PDB entry 5W66 | electron microscopy, 3.90 A resolution | chains A and S of the 20 polymer chains in the assembly

# Chain A
Protein: DNA-directed RNA polymerase I subunit RPA190
From: Saccharomyces cerevisiae (strain ATCC 204508 / S288c)
Notes: EC 2.7.7.6
UniProt: P10964 (RPA1_YEAST); residue numbers follow UniProt; this construct covers 1-1664
Sequence (1664 residues; each row starts with the number of its first residue):
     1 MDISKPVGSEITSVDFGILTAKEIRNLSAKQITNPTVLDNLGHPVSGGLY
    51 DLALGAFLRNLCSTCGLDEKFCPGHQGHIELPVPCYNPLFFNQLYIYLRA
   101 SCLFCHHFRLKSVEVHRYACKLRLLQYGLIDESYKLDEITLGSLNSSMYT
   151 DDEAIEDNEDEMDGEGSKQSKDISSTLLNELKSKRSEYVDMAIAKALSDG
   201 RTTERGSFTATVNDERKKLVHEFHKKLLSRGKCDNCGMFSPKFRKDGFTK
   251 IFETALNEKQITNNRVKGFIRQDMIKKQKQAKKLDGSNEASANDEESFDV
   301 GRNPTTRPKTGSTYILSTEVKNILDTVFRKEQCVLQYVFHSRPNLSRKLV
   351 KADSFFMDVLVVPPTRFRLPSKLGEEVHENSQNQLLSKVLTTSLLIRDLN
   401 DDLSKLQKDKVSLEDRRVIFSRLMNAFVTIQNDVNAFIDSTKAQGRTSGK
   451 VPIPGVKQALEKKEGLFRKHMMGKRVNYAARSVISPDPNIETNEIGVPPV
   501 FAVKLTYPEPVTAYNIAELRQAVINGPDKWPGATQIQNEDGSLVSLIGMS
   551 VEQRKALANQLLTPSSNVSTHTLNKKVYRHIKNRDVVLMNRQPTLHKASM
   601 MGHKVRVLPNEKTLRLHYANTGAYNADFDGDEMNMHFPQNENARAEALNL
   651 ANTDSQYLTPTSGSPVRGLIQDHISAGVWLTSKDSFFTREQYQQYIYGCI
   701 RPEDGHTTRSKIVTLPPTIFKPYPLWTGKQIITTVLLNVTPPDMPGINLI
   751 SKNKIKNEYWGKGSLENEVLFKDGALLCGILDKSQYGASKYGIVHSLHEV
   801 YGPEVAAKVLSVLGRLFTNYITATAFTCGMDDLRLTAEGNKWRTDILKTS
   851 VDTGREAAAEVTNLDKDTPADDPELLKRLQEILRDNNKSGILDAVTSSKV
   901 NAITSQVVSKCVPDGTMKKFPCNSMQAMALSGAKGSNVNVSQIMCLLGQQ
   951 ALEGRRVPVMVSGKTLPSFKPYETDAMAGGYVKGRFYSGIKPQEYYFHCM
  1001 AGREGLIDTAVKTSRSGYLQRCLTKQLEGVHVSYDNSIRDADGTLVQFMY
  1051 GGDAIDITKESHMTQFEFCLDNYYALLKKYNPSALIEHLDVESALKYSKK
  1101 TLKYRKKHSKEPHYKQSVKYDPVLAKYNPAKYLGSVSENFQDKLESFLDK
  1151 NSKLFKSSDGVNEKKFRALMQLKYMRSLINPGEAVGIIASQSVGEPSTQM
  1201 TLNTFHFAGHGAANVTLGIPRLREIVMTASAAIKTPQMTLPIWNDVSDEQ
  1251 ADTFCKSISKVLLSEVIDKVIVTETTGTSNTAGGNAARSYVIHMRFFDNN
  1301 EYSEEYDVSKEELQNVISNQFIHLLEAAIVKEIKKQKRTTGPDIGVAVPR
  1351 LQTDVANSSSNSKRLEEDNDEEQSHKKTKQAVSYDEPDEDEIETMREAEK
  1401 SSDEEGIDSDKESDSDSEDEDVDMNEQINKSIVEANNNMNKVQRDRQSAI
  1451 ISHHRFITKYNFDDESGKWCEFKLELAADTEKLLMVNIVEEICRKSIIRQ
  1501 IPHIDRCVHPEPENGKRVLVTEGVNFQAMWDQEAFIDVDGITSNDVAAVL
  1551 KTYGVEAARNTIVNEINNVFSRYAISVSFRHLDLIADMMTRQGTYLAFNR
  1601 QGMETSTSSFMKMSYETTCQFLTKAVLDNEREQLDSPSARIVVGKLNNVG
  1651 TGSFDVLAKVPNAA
Unresolved in the structure: 142-171, 269-311, 445-449, 1110-1111, 1201-1213, 1277-1285, 1338-1437, 1664
Swiss-Prot annotation at these positions:
  - region: Pro992 to Glu1004 (Bridging helix)
  - binding site (Zn(2+)): Cys62, Cys65, Cys72, His75, Cys102, Cys105, Cys233, Cys236
  - binding site (Mg(2+)): Asp627, Asp629, Asp631
  - modified residue (Phosphoserine): Ser889, Ser1636
Covalently attached groups: covalent link Tyr118-Phe223, Gly465-Phe467; covalent link Ser404-Gln407; covalent link Lys410-Leu413; covalent link Val908-Val912
Ion coordination: Zn2+ site 1: Cys62, Cys65, His75; Zn2+ site 2: Cys102, Cys233, Cys236

# Chain S
Molecule: non-template strand DNA
Sequence (54 nucleotides; numbered 1 to 54; the number before each row is that of its first residue):
     1 CAAGTGTGAGGAAAAGTAGTTGGGTTTTTTTTTTTTTTTTTGCAGTTGAA
    51 GACA
Unresolved in the structure: 30-38

# Interface between chain A and chain S
Contacting residue pairs - 5 pairs, chain A then chain S:
  Leu41(A) with DT28(S), phosphate contact; DT29(S), phosphate contact
  Lys242(A) with DA49(S), salt bridge to the phosphate
  Gln1601(A) with DG45(S), phosphate contact; DT46(S), hydrogen bond to the phosphate
Interface residues without a listed pair, chain A (6 interface residues in all): Tyr95, Arg99, Thr1228
Interface residues without a listed pair, chain S (7 interface residues in all): DA44, DG48

# In short
6 residues of chain A and 7 residues of chain S are in contact; the contacts include 1 hydrogen bond and 1
salt bridge. Polar contacts include Gln1601(A)-DT46(S) and Lys242(A)-DA49(S). UniProt lists 8 Zn2+-binding
residues and 3 Mg2+-binding residues on chain A.
Here chain A is DNA-directed RNA polymerase I subunit RPA190 (Saccharomyces cerevisiae (strain ATCC 204508 /
S288c)) and chain S is non-template strand DNA. Entry 5W66 (RNA polymerase I Initial Transcribing Complex
State 3) was determined by electron microscopy together with 5W65, 5W5Y and 5W64 from the same study.
